Entry 4D9R (X-ray diffraction, 2.42 A resolution); this record covers chains L and H of the 3 polymer chains in the assembly.

Chain L:
Protein: Fab light chain
Organism: Homo sapiens
UniProt: P01834 (IGKC_HUMAN); residues 109-214 here correspond to UniProt positions 1-106 (UniProt number = residue number - 108)
Chain sequence (214 residues; numbered 1 to 214; the number before each row is that of its first residue):
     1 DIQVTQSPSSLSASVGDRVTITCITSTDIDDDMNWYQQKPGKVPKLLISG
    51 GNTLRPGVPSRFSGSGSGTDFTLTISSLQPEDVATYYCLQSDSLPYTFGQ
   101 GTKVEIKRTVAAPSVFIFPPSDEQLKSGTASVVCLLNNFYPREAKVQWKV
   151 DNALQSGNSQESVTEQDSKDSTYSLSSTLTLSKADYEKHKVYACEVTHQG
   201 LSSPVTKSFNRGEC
Cystine bridges: Cys23-Cys88, Cys134-Cys194
Construct notes: linker (105-108)

Chain H:
Protein: Fab heavy chain
Organism: Homo sapiens
UniProt: P01857 (IGHG1_HUMAN); residues 122-224 here correspond to UniProt positions 1-103 (UniProt number = residue number - 121)
Chain sequence (218 residues; each row starts with the number of its first residue; note: 6 numbers in that range are skipped by the numbering (no residue carries them; nothing is unmodelled there)):
     1 EVQLVQSGPELKKPGASVKVSCKASGYTFTNYGMNWVRQAPGQGLEWMGW
    51 INTYTGETTYADDFKGRFVFSLDTSVSTAYLQISSLKAEDTAVYYCEREG
   101 G
   108 VNNWGQGTLVTVSSASTKGPSVFPLAPSSKSTSGGTAALGCLVKDYFPEP
   158 VTVSWNSGALTSGVHTFPAVLQSSGLYSLSSVVTVPSSSLGTQTYICNVN
   208 HKPSNTKVDKKVEPKSC
Cystine bridges: Cys22-Cys96, Cys148-Cys204
Construct notes: linker (117-121)
Swiss-Prot annotation at these positions:
  - region: Glu220 to Cys224 (Hinge)

Interface between chain L and chain H:
Residue-residue contacts - 70 pairs, chain L then chain H:
  Asp1(L) - Ala61(H)
  Asp1(L) - Asp62(H)  hydrogen bond (side chain-backbone)
  Tyr36(L) - Glu97(H)  hydrogen bond
  Tyr36(L) - Trp111(H)  hydrophobic
  Gln38(L) - Gln39(H)  hydrogen bond
  Gln38(L) - Leu45(H)
  Gln38(L) - Tyr95(H)
  Val43(L) - Tyr95(H)  hydrophobic
  Val43(L) - Gly112(H)
  Val43(L) - Gln113(H)
  Pro44(L) - Leu45(H)  hydrophobic
  Pro44(L) - Trp111(H)
  Leu46(L) - Asn109(H)
  Arg55(L) - Gly101(H)  hydrogen bond (side chain-backbone)
  Tyr87(L) - Gln39(H)  hydrogen bond
  Tyr87(L) - Gln43(H)
  Tyr87(L) - Gly44(H)
  Tyr87(L) - Leu45(H)
  Leu89(L) - Trp47(H)
  Leu94(L) - Trp50(H)
  Pro95(L) - Trp47(H)  hydrophobic
  Pro95(L) - Ala61(H)  hydrophobic
  Tyr96(L) - Trp47(H)
  Tyr96(L) - Glu99(H)  hydrogen bond
  Phe98(L) - Leu45(H)
  Phe98(L) - Glu46(H)
  Phe98(L) - Trp47(H)
  Phe116(L) - Ser138(H)
  Phe116(L) - Ser140(H)
  Phe116(L) - Ala145(H)  hydrophobic
  Ile117(L) - Lys137(H)
  Phe118(L) - Leu132(H)
  Phe118(L) - Ala133(H)
  Phe118(L) - Ser138(H)
  Phe118(L) - Ala145(H)
  Ser121(L) - Phe130(H)
  Ser121(L) - Pro131(H)
  Glu123(L) - Val129(H)
  Glu123(L) - Phe130(H)
  Glu123(L) - Lys217(H)  salt bridge
  Gln124(L) - Phe130(H)
  Gln124(L) - Lys151(H)
  Ser131(L) - Leu149(H)
  Ser131(L) - Lys151(H)
  Val133(L) - Leu132(H)  hydrophobic
  Leu135(L) - Phe174(H)  hydrophobic
  Leu135(L) - Val189(H)  hydrophobic
  Asn137(L) - His172(H)  hydrogen bond
  Asn137(L) - Thr191(H)
  Asn138(L) - His172(H)  hydrogen bond
  Gln160(L) - Val177(H)
  Gln160(L) - Leu178(H)  hydrogen bond (side chain-backbone)
  Gln160(L) - Gln179(H)
  Glu161(L) - Val177(H)
  Ser162(L) - Phe174(H)
  Ser162(L) - Pro175(H)  hydrogen bond (side chain-backbone)
  Ser162(L) - Val177(H)
  Val163(L) - Pro175(H)
  Thr164(L) - Phe174(H)
  Ser174(L) - His172(H)  hydrogen bond
  Ser174(L) - Phe174(H)
  Leu175(L) - Phe174(H)
  Ser176(L) - Phe174(H)
  Lys207(L) - Lys137(H)
  Ser208(L) - Lys137(H)
  Cys214(L) - Ser135(H)
  Cys214(L) - Ser136(H)  hydrogen bond (backbone-backbone)
  Cys214(L) - Lys137(H)
  Cys214(L) - Ser223(H)
  Cys214(L) - Cys224(H)  disulfide
Interface residues without a listed pair, chain L (42 interface residues in all): Lys42, Gln100, Val115, Thr129, Phe209, Gly212, Glu213
Interface residues without a listed pair, chain H (51 interface residues in all): Asn35, Val37, Thr59, Tyr60, Val108, Thr139, Leu146, Thr173, Ser187, Lys222
Inter-chain disulfides: Cys214(L)-Cys224(H)

In short:
The interface between chain L and chain H involves 42 residues on one side and 51 on the other; the contacts
include 1 disulfide bond, 12 hydrogen bonds and 1 salt bridge. Among the polar pairs are Glu123(L)-Lys217(H),
Asp1(L)-Asp62(H) and Tyr36(L)-Glu97(H).
Here chain L is Fab light chain and chain H is Fab heavy chain, both from Homo sapiens. Entry 4D9R (Inhibiting
Alternative Pathway Complement Activation by Targeting the Exosite on Factor D) was determined by X-ray
diffraction.
